PDB entry 8FJL | electron microscopy, 3.27 A resolution | chains D and M of the 42 polymer chains in the assembly

# Chain D
Protein: Major inner capsid protein VP3
Organism: Golden shiner reovirus
Notes: EC 3.6.4.13
UniProtKB: Q8JU60 (CAPSD_AQRVC); residue numbers follow UniProt; this construct covers 77-1214
Sequence (1138 residues; each row starts with the number of its first residue):
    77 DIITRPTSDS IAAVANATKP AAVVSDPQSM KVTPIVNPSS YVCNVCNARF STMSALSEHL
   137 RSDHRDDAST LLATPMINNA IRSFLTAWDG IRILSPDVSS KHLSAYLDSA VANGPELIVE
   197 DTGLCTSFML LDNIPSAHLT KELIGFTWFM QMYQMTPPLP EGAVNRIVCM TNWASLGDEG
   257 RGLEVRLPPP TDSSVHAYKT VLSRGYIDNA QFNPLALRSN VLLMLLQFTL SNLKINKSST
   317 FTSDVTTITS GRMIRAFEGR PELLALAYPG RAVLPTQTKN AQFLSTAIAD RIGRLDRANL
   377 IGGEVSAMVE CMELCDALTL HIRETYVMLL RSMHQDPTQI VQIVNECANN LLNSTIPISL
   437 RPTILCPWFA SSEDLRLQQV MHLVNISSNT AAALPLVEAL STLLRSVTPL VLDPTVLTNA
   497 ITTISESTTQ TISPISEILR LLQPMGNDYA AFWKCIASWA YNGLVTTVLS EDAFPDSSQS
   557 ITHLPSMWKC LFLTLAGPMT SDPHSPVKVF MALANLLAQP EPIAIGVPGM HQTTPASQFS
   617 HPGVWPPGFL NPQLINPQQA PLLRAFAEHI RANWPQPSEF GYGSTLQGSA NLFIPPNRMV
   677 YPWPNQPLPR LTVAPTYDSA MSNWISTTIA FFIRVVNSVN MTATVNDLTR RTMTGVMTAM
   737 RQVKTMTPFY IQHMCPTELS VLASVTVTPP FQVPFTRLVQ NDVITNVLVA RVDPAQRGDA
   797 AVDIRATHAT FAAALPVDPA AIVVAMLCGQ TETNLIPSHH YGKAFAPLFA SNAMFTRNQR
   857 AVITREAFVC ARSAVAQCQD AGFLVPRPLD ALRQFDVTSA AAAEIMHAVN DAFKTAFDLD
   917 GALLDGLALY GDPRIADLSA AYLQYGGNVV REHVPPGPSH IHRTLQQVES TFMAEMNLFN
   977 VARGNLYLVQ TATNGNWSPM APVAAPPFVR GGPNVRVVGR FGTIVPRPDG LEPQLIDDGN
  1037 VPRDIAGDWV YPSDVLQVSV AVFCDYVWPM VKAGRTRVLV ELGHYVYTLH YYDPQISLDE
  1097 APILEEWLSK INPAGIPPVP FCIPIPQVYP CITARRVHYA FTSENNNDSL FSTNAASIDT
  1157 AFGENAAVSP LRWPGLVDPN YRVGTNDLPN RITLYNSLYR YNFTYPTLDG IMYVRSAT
Swiss-Prot annotation at these positions:
  - zinc finger: Y117 to H140 (C2H2-type)

# Chain M
Protein: Major inner capsid protein VP3
Organism: Golden shiner reovirus
Notes: EC 3.6.4.13; fragment: N-terminal residues  13-106
UniProtKB: Q8JU60 (CAPSD_AQRVC); numbering as in UniProt (aligned over 13-106)
Sequence (94 residues; each row starts with the number of its first residue):
    13 TASPADTNVV PAKDAPTTNS PPSTTSPNQA AADANQQQAG IVSSQSGPNA VGDSAPSTSV
    73 NNDGDIITRP TSDSIAAVAN ATKPAAVVSD PQSM

# Interface between chain D and chain M
Pairs across the interface (93):
  P172(D) with A14(M)
  V174(D) with P16(M), hydrophobic
  H178(D) with P16(M)
  D184(D) with A24(M); T30(M); N31(M), hydrogen bond; Q50(M), hydrogen bond
  S185(D) with V21(M); V22(M), hydrogen bond (side chain-backbone); A24(M)
  A186(D) with N20(M); V21(M); V22(M), hydrogen bond (backbone-backbone)
  V187(D) with N20(M)
  A188(D) with N20(M), hydrogen bond (backbone-backbone); V22(M), hydrophobic
  R280(D) with S84(M), hydrogen bond
  Y282(D) with A91(M), hydrophobic; N92(M); K95(M), hydrogen bond (backbone-side chain)
  N461(D) with A27(M); P28(M)
  S463(D) with P28(M); P68(M)
  N465(D) with A27(M), hydrogen bond (side chain-backbone); N31(M), hydrogen bond; N47(M), hydrogen bond
  T466(D) with N47(M); Q48(M); A51(M)
  A467(D) with N47(M); Q50(M); A51(M), hydrophobic
  L472(D) with V21(M), hydrophobic
  A475(D) with D18(M); V21(M), hydrophobic
  L479(D) with D18(M)
  S546(D) with Q57(M)
  E547(D) with S56(M); Q57(M), hydrogen bond (backbone-backbone); G59(M); P60(M)
  D548(D) with S56(M); Q57(M), hydrogen bond
  Q614(D) with P60(M)
  V761(D) with T19(M)
  T762(D) with T19(M)
  V763(D) with T19(M), hydrogen bond (backbone-backbone); N20(M); V22(M), hydrophobic
  T764(D) with V21(M), hydrogen bond (side chain-backbone)
  I800(D) with S66(M)
  T803(D) with G64(M); D65(M); S66(M), hydrogen bond
  H804(D) with D65(M), salt bridge; S66(M), hydrogen bond (side chain-backbone)
  A805(D) with D65(M), hydrogen bond (backbone-side chain)
  T806(D) with N61(M)
  P812(D) with I53(M); Q57(M)
  P843(D) with T13(M); A14(M)
  A849(D) with T19(M); N20(M)
  T894(D) with D75(M), hydrogen bond
  S895(D) with N74(M); D75(M)
  A896(D) with D75(M)
  A899(D) with N74(M)
  E900(D) with T83(M)
  G917(D) with K25(M)
  A918(D) with P23(M); A24(M)
  D921(D) with K25(M); D26(M), hydrogen bond (side chain-backbone)
  A924(D) with N74(M), hydrogen bond (backbone-side chain)
  L925(D) with D26(M)
  Y926(D) with P28(M), hydrophobic; N74(M)
  G927(D) with N74(M), hydrogen bond (backbone-side chain)
  P929(D) with N74(M)
  A1057(D) with A97(M); A98(M)
  D1061(D) with V100(M); S105(M)
  Y1062(D) with D102(M), hydrogen bond; Q104(M), hydrogen bond (side chain-backbone)
  P1065(D) with S105(M); M106(M), hydrophobic
  M1066(D) with M106(M), hydrophobic
  S1105(D) with A98(M)
  P1109(D) with P96(M)
Interface residues without a listed pair, chain D (70 interface residues in all): S180, L183, G281, H458, V460, I462, S464, A468, P471, T478, S613, A810, K910, G922, V1056, I1107
Interface residues without a listed pair, chain M (54 interface residues in all): A17, T29, N40, S58, A67, N73, I87, A88, V99

# Summary
The interface between chain D and chain M involves 70 residues on one side and 54 on the other, with 23
hydrogen bonds and 1 salt bridge. Polar contacts include H804(D)-D65(M), D184(D)-N31(M) and D184(D)-Q50(M).
Here chain D is Major inner capsid protein VP3 and chain M is Major inner capsid protein VP3, both from Golden
shiner reovirus. Entry 8FJL (Golden Shiner Reovirus Core Tropical Vertex) was determined by electron
microscopy (same publication as 8FJK).
